Entry 7YZJ (X-ray diffraction, 2.60 A resolution); this record covers chains L and H of the 3 polymer chains in the assembly.

[Chain L]
Name: Light chain of FAB fragment
From: Mus musculus
Notes: antibody fragment or engineered binder
Amino-acid sequence (219 residues; row label = number of the first residue in the row; a row labelled like 27A-27E holds insertion residues (27A, then the next letters in order)):
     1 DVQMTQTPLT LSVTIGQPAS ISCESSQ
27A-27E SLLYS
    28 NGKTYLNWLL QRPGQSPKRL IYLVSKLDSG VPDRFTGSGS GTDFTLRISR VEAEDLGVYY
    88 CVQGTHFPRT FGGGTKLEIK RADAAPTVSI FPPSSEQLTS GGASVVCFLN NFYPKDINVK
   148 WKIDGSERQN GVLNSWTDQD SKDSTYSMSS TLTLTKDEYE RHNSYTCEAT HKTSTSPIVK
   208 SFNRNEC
Disulfides: Cys-23/Cys-88, Cys-134/Cys-194

[Chain H]
Name: Heavy chain of FAB fragment
From: Mus musculus
Notes: antibody fragment or engineered binder
Amino-acid sequence (220 residues; numbered 1 to 230 plus 5 insertion-coded residues; 15 numbers in that range are skipped by the numbering (no residue carries them; nothing is unmodelled there); the number before each row is that of its first residue; a row labelled like 82A-82C holds insertion residues (82A, then the next letters in order)):
     1 GVQLQESGPG LVKPSQSLSL TCTVTGYSIT SDYAW
   35A N
    36 WIRQFPGNKL EWMGYITYSG STGYNPSLKS RISITRDTSK NQFFLQL
82A-82C NSV
    83 TTEDTATYYC ASYDDYTW
  100A F
   101 TYWGQGTLVT VSAAKTTPPS VFPLAPGSAA
   133 QTNSMVTLGC LVKGYFPEPV TV
   156 TW
   162 NSGSLSSG
   171 VHTFPAVLQS
   183 DLYTLSSSVT VPSS
   199 PR
   202 PSETVTCNVA HPASSTKVDK KI
   226 VPRDC
Disulfides: Cys-22/Cys-92, Cys-142/Cys-208

[Interface between chain L and chain H]
Inter-chain disulfides: Cys-214(L)/Cys-230(H)
Pairs across the interface (72; chain L residue first):
  Tyr-32(L) / Asp-97(H)
  Asn-34(L) / Asp-97(H)  hydrogen bond
  Gln-38(L) / Gln-39(H)  hydrogen bond
  Gln-38(L) / Tyr-91(H)
  Ser-43(L) / Tyr-91(H)
  Ser-43(L) / Gly-104(H)  hydrogen bond (side chain-backbone)
  Pro-44(L) / Trp-103(H)
  Arg-46(L) / Thr-99(H)  hydrogen bond (side chain-backbone)
  Arg-46(L) / Trp-100(H)
  Arg-46(L) / Thr-101(H)
  Tyr-49(L) / Tyr-98(H)
  Tyr-49(L) / Thr-99(H)
  Tyr-49(L) / Trp-100(H)
  Leu-50(L) / Asp-97(H)
  Leu-50(L) / Tyr-98(H)  hydrophobic
  Asp-55(L) / Trp-100(H)
  Asp-55(L) / Thr-101(H)
  Tyr-87(L) / Gln-39(H)  hydrogen bond
  Tyr-87(L) / Asn-43(H)  hydrogen bond (side chain-backbone)
  Tyr-87(L) / Leu-45(H)  hydrophobic
  Gly-91(L) / Asp-97(H)
  Phe-94(L) / Trp-47(H)  hydrophobic
  Phe-94(L) / Tyr-59(H)
  Phe-94(L) / Pro-61(H)
  Pro-95(L) / Trp-47(H)  hydrophobic
  Pro-95(L) / Pro-61(H)
  Arg-96(L) / Trp-47(H)
  Arg-96(L) / Tyr-95(H)
  Arg-96(L) / Asp-97(H)  salt bridge
  Phe-98(L) / Leu-45(H)  hydrophobic
  Phe-98(L) / Trp-47(H)
  Ser-116(L) / Thr-139(H)  hydrogen bond
  Phe-118(L) / Leu-124(H)
  Phe-118(L) / Ala-125(H)
  Phe-118(L) / Pro-126(H)
  Phe-118(L) / Thr-139(H)
  Pro-119(L) / Arg-228(H)  hydrogen bond (backbone-side chain)
  Pro-120(L) / Arg-228(H)  hydrogen bond (backbone-side chain)
  Ser-121(L) / Phe-122(H)
  Ser-121(L) / Pro-123(H)
  Glu-123(L) / Pro-123(H)
  Glu-123(L) / Lys-221(H)  salt bridge
  Gln-124(L) / Phe-122(H)
  Ser-131(L) / Leu-143(H)
  Ser-131(L) / Lys-145(H)
  Val-133(L) / Leu-124(H)  hydrophobic
  Phe-135(L) / Phe-174(H)  hydrophobic
  Phe-135(L) / Ser-188(H)
  Phe-135(L) / Ser-189(H)
  Phe-135(L) / Ser-190(H)
  Asn-137(L) / His-172(H)
  Asn-137(L) / Phe-174(H)
  Asn-137(L) / Ser-190(H)
  Asn-138(L) / His-172(H)
  Leu-160(L) / Gln-179(H)
  Asn-161(L) / Val-177(H)
  Ser-162(L) / Phe-174(H)
  Ser-162(L) / Pro-175(H)  hydrogen bond (side chain-backbone)
  Ser-162(L) / Val-177(H)
  Trp-163(L) / Pro-175(H)
  Thr-164(L) / Phe-174(H)
  Ser-174(L) / His-172(H)  hydrogen bond
  Ser-174(L) / Phe-174(H)
  Met-175(L) / Phe-174(H)
  Ser-176(L) / Phe-174(H)
  Ser-176(L) / Ser-188(H)  hydrogen bond
  Thr-180(L) / Lys-145(H)
  Glu-213(L) / Gly-127(H)
  Glu-213(L) / Ser-128(H)  hydrogen bond
  Cys-214(L) / Arg-228(H)
  Cys-214(L) / Asp-229(H)
  Cys-214(L) / Cys-230(H)  disulfide
Interface residues without a listed pair, chain L (43 interface residues in all): Lys-30, Leu-36, Gln-42, Val-85, Asp-167
Interface residues without a listed pair, chain H (48 interface residues in all): Ile-37, Glu-46, Asn-60, Phe-100A, Gln-105, Val-121, Leu-140, Gly-141, Thr-173, Thr-186, Thr-192

[Summary]
Chain L and chain H form an interface of 43 and 48 residues respectively, with 1 disulfide bond, 13 hydrogen
bonds and 2 salt bridges. Polar contacts include Arg-96(L)/Asp-97(H), Glu-123(L)/Lys-221(H) and
Asn-34(L)/Asp-97(H).
Here chain L is Light chain of FAB fragment and chain H is Heavy chain of FAB fragment, both from Mus
musculus. Entry 7YZJ (Fab in complex with antigenic peptide of interleukin-2) was determined by X-ray
diffraction.
